PDB entry 5S52 | X-ray diffraction, 2.83 A resolution | chains A and E of the 6 polymer chains in the assembly

Chain A:
Name: Tubulin alpha-1B chain
From: Bos taurus
UniProtKB: P81947 (TBA1B_BOVIN); numbering as in UniProt (aligned over 1-451)
Amino-acid sequence (451 residues; row label = number of the first residue in the row):
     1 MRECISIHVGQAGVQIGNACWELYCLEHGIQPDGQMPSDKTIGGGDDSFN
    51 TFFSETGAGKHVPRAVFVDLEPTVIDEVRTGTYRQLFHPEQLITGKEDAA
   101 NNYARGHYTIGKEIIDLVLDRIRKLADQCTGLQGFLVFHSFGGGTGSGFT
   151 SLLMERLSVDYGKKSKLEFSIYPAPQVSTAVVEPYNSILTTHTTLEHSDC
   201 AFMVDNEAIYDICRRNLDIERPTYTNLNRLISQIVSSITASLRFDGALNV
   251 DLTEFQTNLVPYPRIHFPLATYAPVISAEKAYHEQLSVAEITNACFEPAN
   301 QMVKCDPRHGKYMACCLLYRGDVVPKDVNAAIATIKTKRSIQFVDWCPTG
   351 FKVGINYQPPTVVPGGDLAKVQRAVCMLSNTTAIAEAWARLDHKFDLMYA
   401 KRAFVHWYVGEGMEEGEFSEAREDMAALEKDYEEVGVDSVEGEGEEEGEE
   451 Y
Disordered / not traced: 439-451
Ion coordination: Ca2+: Asp39, Thr41, Gly44, Glu55
Residues lining bound ligands: GTP (guanosine-5'-triphosphate): Val9, Gly10, Gln11, Ala12, Gln15, Ile16, Asp69, Asp98, Ala99, Ala100, Asn101, Asn102, Ser140, Gly142, Gly143, Gly144, Thr145, Gly146, Ile171, Pro173, Val177, Ser178, Glu183, Asn206, Tyr224, Leu227, Asn228, Ile231

Chain E:
Name: Stathmin-4
From: Rattus norvegicus
UniProtKB: P63043 (STMN4_RAT); residues 5-145 here correspond to UniProt positions 49-189 (UniProt number = residue number + 44)
Amino-acid sequence (143 residues; each row starts with the number of its first residue):
     3 MADMEVIELNKCTSGQSFEVILKPPSFDGVPEFNASLPRRRDPSLEEIQK
    53 KLEAAEERRKYQEAELLKHLAEKREHEREVIQKAIEENNNFIKMAKEKLA
   103 QKMESNKENREAHLAAMLERLQEKDKHAEEVRKNKELKEEASR
Disordered / not traced: 3-5, 29-43, 144-145
Sequence notes: initiating methionine (3); expression tag (4)
Curated features (UniProtKB/Swiss-Prot):
  - modified residue: Ser46 (Phosphoserine)

Interface between chain A and chain E:
Contacting residue pairs (54; chain A residue first):
  His107(A) - Leu54(E)
  Tyr108(A) - Lys53(E)
  Tyr108(A) - Leu54(E)  hydrophobic
  Tyr108(A) - Ala57(E)  hydrophobic
  Tyr108(A) - Arg61(E)
  Thr109(A) - Arg61(E)  hydrogen bond
  Lys112(A) - Glu58(E)  salt bridge
  Val159(A) - Pro45(E)
  His197(A) - Pro45(E)
  Asp245(A) - Cys14(E)
  Asp245(A) - Ser16(E)  hydrogen bond (backbone-side chain)
  Gly246(A) - Cys14(E)
  Ala247(A) - Asn12(E)
  Ala247(A) - Ser19(E)
  Leu248(A) - Ser19(E)
  Pro325(A) - Gln18(E)
  Pro325(A) - Phe20(E)  hydrophobic
  Asn329(A) - Met6(E)
  Asn329(A) - Val8(E)
  Asn329(A) - Phe20(E)
  Ile332(A) - Val22(E)  hydrophobic
  Lys336(A) - Leu24(E)
  Asp345(A) - Pro27(E)
  Asp345(A) - Ser28(E)  hydrogen bond (backbone-backbone)
  Cys347(A) - Pro27(E)
  Pro348(A) - Lys25(E)
  Pro348(A) - Pro27(E)
  Thr349(A) - Ile23(E)
  Thr349(A) - Leu24(E)  hydrogen bond (backbone-backbone)
  Thr349(A) - Lys25(E)  hydrogen bond (backbone-backbone)
  Gly350(A) - Val22(E)
  Phe351(A) - Glu21(E)
  Phe351(A) - Val22(E)  hydrogen bond (backbone-backbone)
  Phe351(A) - Leu24(E)  hydrophobic
  Lys352(A) - Phe20(E)
  Lys352(A) - Glu21(E)  salt bridge
  Val353(A) - Ser19(E)
  Val353(A) - Phe20(E)  hydrogen bond (backbone-backbone)
  Gly354(A) - Gln18(E)
  Ile355(A) - Ser16(E)
  Ile355(A) - Gly17(E)
  Ile355(A) - Gln18(E)  hydrogen bond (backbone-backbone)
  Asn356(A) - Ser16(E)
  Tyr357(A) - Thr15(E)
  Tyr357(A) - Ser16(E)
  Tyr357(A) - Gly17(E)
  Tyr357(A) - Gln18(E)  hydrogen bond
  Val409(A) - Gln64(E)  hydrogen bond (backbone-side chain)
  Gly410(A) - Gln64(E)
  Glu411(A) - Arg61(E)  hydrogen bond (backbone-side chain)
  Gly412(A) - Ala57(E)
  Gly412(A) - Arg60(E)  hydrogen bond (backbone-side chain)
  Gly412(A) - Arg61(E)
  Glu414(A) - Arg60(E)  salt bridge
Other interface residues (no listed pair), chain A (36 interface residues in all): Leu152, Glu155, Arg156, Glu196, Val328
Other interface residues (no listed pair), chain E (29 interface residues in all): Pro26, Asp44, Leu47, Ile50

In short:
36 residues of chain A and 29 residues of chain E are in contact, with 12 hydrogen bonds and 3 salt bridges.
Polar pairs include Lys112(A)-Glu58(E), Lys352(A)-Glu21(E) and Glu414(A)-Arg60(E). Ligands of chain A: GTP.
Asp39(A), Thr41(A), Gly44(A) and Glu55(A) form the Ca2+ site.
Chain A is Tubulin alpha-1B chain (Bos taurus) and chain E is Stathmin-4 (Rattus norvegicus); the structure,
Tubulin-Z50145861-complex, was determined by X-ray diffraction together with 5S4L, 5S4M, 5S4N, 5S4O, 5S4P,
5S4Q and 52 further entries from the same study.
